PDB entry 2D7T | X-ray diffraction, 1.70 A resolution | chains H and L

Chain H:
Name: anti polyhydroxybutyrate antibody Fv, heavy chain
Source organism: Homo sapiens
Reference sequence: Q9UL95 (Q9UL95_HUMAN); residue numbers follow UniProt; this construct covers 2-124
Chain sequence (139 residues; row label = number of the first residue in the row):
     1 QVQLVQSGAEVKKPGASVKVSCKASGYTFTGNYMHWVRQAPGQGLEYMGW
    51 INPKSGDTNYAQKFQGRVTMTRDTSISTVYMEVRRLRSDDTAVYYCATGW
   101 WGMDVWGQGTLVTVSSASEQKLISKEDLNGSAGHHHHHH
Unresolved in the structure: 117-139
Disulfides: Cys22-Cys96

Chain L:
Name: anti polyhydroxybutyrate antibody Fv, light chain
Source organism: Homo sapiens
Reference sequence: Q6GMX0 (Q6GMX0_HUMAN); residues 1-108 here correspond to UniProt positions 23-130 (UniProt number = residue number + 22)
Chain sequence (116 residues; numbered 1 to 116; the number before each row is that of its first residue):
     1 DIVMTQSPSSLSASVGDRVTITCRASQNINNYLHWYQHEPGKAPKLLIYA
    51 ASNLQGGVTSRFSGSGSGTDFTLTISTLQPEDFATYYCLQTHAYPLTFGG
   101 GTKVDIKRAAHHHHHH
Unresolved in the structure: 111-116
Disulfides: Cys23-Cys88

How chain H and chain L interact:
Residue-residue contacts - 26 pairs, chain H then chain L:
  Tyr33(H) - Tyr94(L)  hydrophobic
  His35(H) - Tyr94(L)  hydrogen bond
  Val37(H) - Phe98(L)  hydrophobic
  Gln39(H) - His38(L)
  Gly42(H) - Lys103(L)
  Gln43(H) - Tyr87(L)
  Gly44(H) - Tyr87(L)
  Leu45(H) - Pro44(L)  hydrophobic
  Leu45(H) - Tyr87(L)  hydrogen bond (backbone-side chain)
  Leu45(H) - Phe98(L)  hydrophobic
  Tyr47(H) - Leu96(L)
  Tyr47(H) - Phe98(L)
  Trp50(H) - Tyr94(L)
  Tyr95(H) - His38(L)
  Tyr95(H) - Lys42(L)  hydrogen bond (side chain-backbone)
  Tyr95(H) - Ala43(L)  hydrophobic
  Trp101(H) - Thr91(L)  hydrogen bond (side chain-backbone)
  Trp101(H) - His92(L)
  Trp101(H) - Tyr94(L)  hydrogen bond (backbone-side chain)
  Met103(H) - Tyr36(L)
  Met103(H) - Leu89(L)  hydrophobic
  Met103(H) - Leu96(L)  hydrophobic
  Met103(H) - Phe98(L)  hydrophobic
  Trp106(H) - Ala43(L)  hydrophobic
  Trp106(H) - Pro44(L)
  Gly107(H) - Ala43(L)
Interface residues without a listed pair, chain H (17 interface residues in all): Glu46, Gln62
Interface residues without a listed pair, chain L (19 interface residues in all): Asp1, Pro40, Gly41, Ala93, Pro95, Gly100

In short:
17 residues of chain H and 19 residues of chain L are in contact, with 5 hydrogen bonds. Polar pairs include
His35(H)-Tyr94(L), Leu45(H)-Tyr87(L) and Tyr95(H)-Lys42(L).
Here chain H is anti polyhydroxybutyrate antibody Fv, heavy chain and chain L is anti polyhydroxybutyrate
antibody Fv, light chain, both from Homo sapiens. Entry 2D7T (Crystal structure of human anti
polyhydroxybutyrate antibody Fv) was determined by X-ray diffraction.
